5T0U - chains A and C of the 3 polymer chains in the assembly; structure by X-ray diffraction, 3.20 A resolution.

Chain A:
Protein: Transcriptional repressor CTCF
Organism: Homo sapiens
Reference sequence: P49711 (CTCF_HUMAN); residue numbers follow UniProt; this construct covers 294-465
Amino-acid sequence (177 residues; row label = number of the first residue in the row):
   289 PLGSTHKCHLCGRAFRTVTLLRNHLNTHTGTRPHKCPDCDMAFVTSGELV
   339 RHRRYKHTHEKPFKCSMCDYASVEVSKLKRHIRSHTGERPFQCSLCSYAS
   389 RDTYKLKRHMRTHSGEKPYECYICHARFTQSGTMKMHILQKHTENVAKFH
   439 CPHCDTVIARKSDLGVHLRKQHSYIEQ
Not modelled in the structure: 289-292, 463-465
Sequence notes: expression tag (289-293)
Ion coordination: Zn2+ site 1: Cys296, Cys299, His312, His316; Zn2+ site 2: Cys324, Cys327, His340, His345; Zn2+ site 3: Cys353, Cys356, His369, His373; Zn2+ site 4: Cys381, Cys384, His397, His401; Zn2+ site 5: Cys409, Cys412, His425, His430; Zn2+ site 6: Cys439, Cys442, His455, His460
Reported in the primary citation:
  - binding site for the 23-nt DNA strand (chain C): Lys393
  - disease-associated variants - K365T (20-fold): decreased binding to DNA
  - specificity-determining residues: Glu362, Asp451 (proposed by the authors, not directly observed)

Chain C:
Molecule: 23-nt DNA strand
Sequence (23 nucleotides; each row starts with the number of its first residue):
     1 GCCAGCAGGGGGCGCTAGTGAGG

Chain A / chain C interface:
Pairs across the interface (61; chain A residue first):
  Arg301(A) - DT16(C)  sugar contact
  Arg301(A) - DA17(C)  salt bridge to the phosphate
  Phe303(A) - DT16(C)  phosphate contact
  Phe303(A) - DA17(C)  phosphate contact
  Leu308(A) - DA17(C)  phosphate contact
  His312(A) - DT16(C)  salt bridge to the phosphate
  Thr315(A) - DC15(C)  phosphate contact
  Arg320(A) - DC15(C)  salt bridge to the phosphate
  Met329(A) - DC13(C)  phosphate contact
  Phe331(A) - DG14(C)  phosphate contact
  Thr333(A) - DT16(C)  base contact
  Glu336(A) - DC15(C)  base contact
  Glu336(A) - DT16(C)  base contact
  Arg339(A) - DC13(C)  base contact
  Arg339(A) - DG14(C)  hydrogen bond to the base
  Arg339(A) - DC15(C)  base contact
  His340(A) - DC13(C)  salt bridge to the phosphate
  Tyr343(A) - DG12(C)  phosphate contact
  Tyr343(A) - DC13(C)  phosphate contact
  Lys344(A) - DG12(C)  salt bridge to the phosphate
  Tyr358(A) - DG10(C)  phosphate contact
  Tyr358(A) - DG11(C)  hydrogen bond to the phosphate
  Glu362(A) - DC13(C)  hydrogen bond to the base
  Lys365(A) - DG11(C)  base contact
  Lys365(A) - DG12(C)  hydrogen bond to the base
  Arg368(A) - DG10(C)  hydrogen bond to the base
  Arg368(A) - DG11(C)  hydrogen bond to the base
  His369(A) - DG10(C)  salt bridge to the phosphate
  Ser372(A) - DG9(C)  phosphate contact
  Arg377(A) - DG8(C)  salt bridge to the phosphate
  Tyr386(A) - DA7(C)  sugar contact
  Tyr386(A) - DG8(C)  hydrogen bond to the phosphate
  Arg389(A) - DG8(C)  phosphate contact
  Arg389(A) - DG9(C)  salt bridge to the phosphate
  Lys393(A) - DG8(C)  hydrogen bond to the base
  Lys393(A) - DG9(C)  hydrogen bond to the base
  Arg396(A) - DA7(C)  hydrogen bond to the base
  Arg396(A) - DG8(C)  hydrogen bond to the base
  His397(A) - DA7(C)  salt bridge to the phosphate
  Thr400(A) - DC6(C)  phosphate contact
  Thr400(A) - DA7(C)  phosphate contact
  Lys405(A) - DG5(C)  salt bridge to the phosphate
  Phe416(A) - DA4(C)  phosphate contact
  Phe416(A) - DG5(C)  phosphate contact
  Thr417(A) - DG5(C)  hydrogen bond to the phosphate
  Thr417(A) - DC6(C)  phosphate contact
  Gln418(A) - DC6(C)  hydrogen bond to the base
  Gln418(A) - DA7(C)  hydrogen bond to the base
  Thr421(A) - DA4(C)  sugar contact
  Thr421(A) - DG5(C)  base contact
  Thr421(A) - DC6(C)  hydrogen bond to the base
  His425(A) - DA4(C)  salt bridge to the phosphate
  Lys429(A) - DC3(C)  phosphate contact
  Lys429(A) - DA4(C)  salt bridge to the phosphate
  Val445(A) - DG1(C)  sugar contact
  Ile446(A) - DC2(C)  phosphate contact
  Ala447(A) - DC2(C)  hydrogen bond to the phosphate
  Arg448(A) - DC3(C)  base contact
  Arg448(A) - DA4(C)  hydrogen bond to the base
  Asp451(A) - DC2(C)  base contact
  Asp451(A) - DC3(C)  hydrogen bond to the base
Other interface residues (no listed pair), chain A (45 interface residues in all): Asn311, Ala387, Asp390, Arg399, Arg415, Gln428

Summary:
Chain A and chain C form an interface of 45 and 17 residues respectively, with 18 hydrogen bonds and 12 salt
bridges. Polar pairs include Arg339(A)-DG14(C), Glu362(A)-DC13(C) and Lys365(A)-DG12(C). The paper reports a
binding site for the 23-nt DNA strand (chain C) at Lys393(A); K365T of chain A reduces binding to DNA.
Chain A is Transcriptional repressor CTCF (Homo sapiens) and chain C is a 23-nt DNA strand; the structure,
CTCF ZnF2-7 and DNA complex structure, was determined by X-ray diffraction (same publication as 5K5H, 5K5I,
5K5J, 5K5L, 5KKQ, 5T00 and 5UND).
